Entry 8T08 (electron microscopy, 3.00 A resolution); this record covers chains A and B of the 34 polymer chains in the assembly.

[Chain A]
Name: Proteasome subunit alpha type-1
Source organism: Saccharomyces cerevisiae S288C
Notes: EC 3.4.25.1
Reference sequence: P21243 (PSA1_YEAST); numbering as in UniProt (aligned over 1-252)
Amino-acid sequence (252 residues; numbered 1 to 252; the number before each row is that of its first residue):
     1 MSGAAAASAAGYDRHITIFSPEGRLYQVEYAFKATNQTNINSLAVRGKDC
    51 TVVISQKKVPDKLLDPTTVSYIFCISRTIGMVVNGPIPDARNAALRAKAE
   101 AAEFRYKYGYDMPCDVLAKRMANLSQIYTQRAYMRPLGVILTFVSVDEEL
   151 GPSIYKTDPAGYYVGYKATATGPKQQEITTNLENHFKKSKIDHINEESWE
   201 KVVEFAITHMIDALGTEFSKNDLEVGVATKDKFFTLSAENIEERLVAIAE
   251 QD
Not modelled in the structure: 1-10, 187-196, 252

[Chain B]
Name: Proteasome subunit alpha type-2
Source organism: Saccharomyces cerevisiae S288C
Notes: EC 3.4.25.1
Reference sequence: P23639 (PSA2_YEAST); numbering as in UniProt (aligned over 1-250)
Amino-acid sequence (250 residues; each row starts with the number of its first residue):
     1 MTDRYSFSLTTFSPSGKLGQIDYALTAVKQGVTSLGIKATNGVVIATEKK
    51 SSSPLAMSETLSKVSLLTPDIGAVYSGMGPDYRVLVDKSRKVAHTSYKRI
   101 YGEYPPTKLLVSEVAKIMQEATQSGGVRPFGVSLLIAGHDEFNGFSLYQV
   151 DPSGSYFPWKATAIGKGSVAAKTFLEKRWNDELELEDAIHIALLTLKESV
   201 EGEFNGDTIELAIIGDENPDLLGYTGIPTDKGPRFRKLTSQEINDRLEAL
Not modelled in the structure: 1-2, 250
Swiss-Prot annotation at these positions:
  - cross-link: K108 (Glycyl lysine isopeptide (Lys-Gly) (interchain with G-Cter in ubiquitin))

[Chain A / chain B interface]
Residue-residue contacts (62; chain A residue first):
  I16(A) with L9(B), hydrophobic
  T17(A) with R128(B)
  I18(A) with L9(B), hydrophobic; Q20(B)
  F19(A) with Q20(B), hydrogen bond (backbone-side chain); Y23(B); A24(B), hydrophobic; M78(B), hydrophobic; R128(B); P129(B); G131(B)
  S20(A) with Y23(B)
  P21(A) with Y23(B), hydrophobic
  E22(A) with T26(B); Q30(B), hydrogen bond (backbone-side chain)
  G23(A) with Y23(B); A27(B)
  L25(A) with M78(B), hydrophobic; R128(B)
  K119(A) with R83(B); D87(B), salt bridge
  A122(A) with R83(B)
  N123(A) with R83(B), hydrogen bond; D87(B)
  Q126(A) with P80(B); D81(B), hydrogen bond; V84(B)
  T129(A) with R128(B), hydrogen bond (backbone-side chain)
  Q130(A) with G126(B); V127(B); R128(B), hydrogen bond (side chain-backbone); F130(B)
  R131(A) with G126(B); V127(B)
  A132(A) with G126(B), hydrogen bond (backbone-backbone)
  Y133(A) with S6(B), hydrogen bond; G125(B)
  Y155(A) with T60(B)
  A160(A) with P80(B)
  G161(A) with P80(B); R83(B), hydrogen bond (backbone-side chain)
  Y162(A) with G77(B); M78(B); G79(B), hydrogen bond (side chain-backbone); P80(B)
  Y163(A) with R83(B)
  V164(A) with A56(B), hydrophobic; T60(B); L61(B), hydrophobic
  G165(A) with A56(B); M57(B), hydrogen bond (backbone-backbone); T60(B), hydrogen bond (backbone-side chain)
  Y166(A) with S52(B), hydrogen bond; L55(B); A56(B), hydrophobic
  K167(A) with P54(B); L55(B), hydrogen bond (backbone-backbone); A56(B); M57(B)
  A168(A) with L55(B)
  E183(A) with S53(B), hydrogen bond; P54(B)
Other interface residues (no listed pair), chain A (32 interface residues in all): T179, L182, F186

[In short]
32 residues of chain A and 31 residues of chain B are in contact; the contacts include 15 hydrogen bonds and 1
salt bridge. Polar pairs include K119(A)-D87(B), F19(A)-Q20(B) and E22(A)-Q30(B).
Here chain A is Proteasome subunit alpha type-1 and chain B is Proteasome subunit alpha type-2, both from
Saccharomyces cerevisiae S288C. Entry 8T08 (Preholo-Proteasome from Pre1-1 Pre4-1 Double Mutant) was
determined by electron microscopy together with 8T0M from the same study.
